Entry 1FL6 (X-ray diffraction, 2.80 A resolution); this record covers chains L and H.

# Chain L
Protein: Antibody germline precursor to 28B4
Source organism: Mus musculus
Notes: fragment: light chain (chains l and a); engineered mutation(s): S25F, P40S; antibody fragment or engineered binder
Sequence (217 residues; numbered 1 to 212; the number before each row is that of its first residue):
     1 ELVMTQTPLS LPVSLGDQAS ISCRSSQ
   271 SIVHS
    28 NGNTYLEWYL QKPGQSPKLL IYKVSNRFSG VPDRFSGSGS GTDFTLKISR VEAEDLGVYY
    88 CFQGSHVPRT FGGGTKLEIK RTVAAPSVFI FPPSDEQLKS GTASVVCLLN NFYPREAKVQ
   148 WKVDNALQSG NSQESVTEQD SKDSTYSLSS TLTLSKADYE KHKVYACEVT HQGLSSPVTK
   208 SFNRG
Disulfide bonds: Cys23-Cys88, Cys134-Cys194
Ligand contacts: AAH (1-[n-4'-nitrobenzyl-N-4'-carboxybutylamino]methylphosphonic acid): Asn28, Tyr32, Glu34, Gly91, Val94, Arg96, His274
What the authors report for this chain:
  - binding site for AAH: Tyr32, Glu34, Arg96
  - mutagenesis - S25F: unchanged binding to AAH

# Chain H
Protein: Antibody germline precursor to 28B4
Source organism: Homo sapiens
Notes: fragment: heavy chain (chains h and b); engineered mutation(s): V12G, M34F, S35N, V37A, N53K, S76G, D95W; antibody fragment or engineered binder
Sequence (219 residues; row label = number of the first residue in the row):
     1 QVQLVESGGG LVQPGGSLRL SCATSGFTFT DYYMSWVRQP PGKALEWLGF IR
   521 NKA
    53 NGYTTEYSAS VKGRFTISRD NSQSILYLQM
   821 NTL
    83 RAEDSATYYC ARDGSYAMDY WGQGTSVTVS SASTKGPSVF PLAPSSKSTS GGTAALGCLV
   143 KDYFPEPVTV SWNSGALTSG VHTFPAVLQS SGLYSLSSVV TVPSSSLGTQ TYICNVNHKP
   203 SNTKVDKKVE P
Disulfide bonds: Cys22-Cys92, Cys140-Cys196
Ligand contacts: AAH (1-[n-4'-nitrobenzyl-N-4'-carboxybutylamino]methylphosphonic acid): Tyr33, Phe50, Arg52, Asp95, Gly96, Tyr98, Ala99
What the authors report for this chain:
  - binding site for AAH: Tyr33, Arg52, Asp95, Ala99
  - conformationally variable residues (loop rearrangement): Asp95 to Ala99
  - mutagenesis - S35N/D95W, N53K/D95W, D95W (55-fold): increased binding to AAH
  - mutagenesis - S35N, N53K: unchanged binding to AAH

# Chain L / chain H interface
Pairs across the interface (64; chain L residue first):
  Glu34(L) - Ala99(H)
  Tyr36(L) - Ala99(H)
  Tyr36(L) - Met100(H)  hydrogen bond (side chain-backbone)
  Tyr36(L) - Trp103(H)  hydrophobic
  Gln38(L) - Gln39(H)  hydrogen bond
  Gln38(L) - Leu45(H)
  Gln38(L) - Tyr91(H)
  Ser43(L) - Tyr91(H)
  Ser43(L) - Gly104(H)  hydrogen bond (side chain-backbone)
  Ser43(L) - Gln105(H)
  Pro44(L) - Leu45(H)  hydrophobic
  Pro44(L) - Trp103(H)
  Lys45(L) - Trp103(H)
  Leu46(L) - Tyr98(H)
  Leu46(L) - Met100(H)
  Leu46(L) - Asp101(H)
  Tyr49(L) - Tyr98(H)
  Phe55(L) - Asp101(H)
  Tyr87(L) - Gln39(H)
  Tyr87(L) - Lys43(H)
  Tyr87(L) - Ala44(H)
  Tyr87(L) - Leu45(H)
  Phe89(L) - Trp47(H)
  Phe89(L) - Met100(H)  hydrophobic
  Val94(L) - Glu58(H)
  Pro95(L) - Trp47(H)  hydrophobic
  Arg96(L) - Trp47(H)
  Arg96(L) - Phe50(H)
  Phe98(L) - Val37(H)  hydrophobic
  Phe98(L) - Leu45(H)  hydrophobic
  Phe98(L) - Trp47(H)
  Phe98(L) - Trp103(H)  hydrophobic
  Gly100(L) - Ala44(H)
  Phe116(L) - Thr135(H)
  Phe116(L) - Ala137(H)  hydrophobic
  Ile117(L) - Ser127(H)  hydrogen bond (backbone-side chain)
  Phe118(L) - Leu124(H)
  Phe118(L) - Ala125(H)
  Phe118(L) - Ala137(H)
  Phe118(L) - Leu138(H)  hydrophobic
  Pro119(L) - Ser127(H)
  Ser121(L) - Phe122(H)
  Ser121(L) - Pro123(H)
  Glu123(L) - Phe122(H)
  Gln124(L) - Phe122(H)
  Gln124(L) - Lys143(H)
  Ser131(L) - Leu141(H)
  Leu135(L) - Phe166(H)  hydrophobic
  Asn137(L) - His164(H)
  Asn137(L) - Thr183(H)
  Asn138(L) - His164(H)  hydrogen bond
  Gln160(L) - Val169(H)
  Gln160(L) - Leu170(H)
  Glu161(L) - Val169(H)
  Ser162(L) - Phe166(H)
  Ser162(L) - Pro167(H)  hydrogen bond (side chain-backbone)
  Ser162(L) - Val169(H)
  Val163(L) - Pro167(H)
  Thr164(L) - Phe166(H)
  Ser174(L) - His164(H)  hydrogen bond
  Ser174(L) - Phe166(H)
  Leu175(L) - Phe166(H)
  Ser176(L) - Phe166(H)
  Lys207(L) - Thr131(H)
Other interface residues (no listed pair), chain L (39 interface residues in all): Gln42, Ser127, Val133
Other interface residues (no listed pair), chain H (43 interface residues in all): Glu46, Arg52, Tyr59, Ser97, Tyr102, Ala136, Thr165, Gln171, Ser179, Val181

# Summary
39 residues of chain L and 43 residues of chain H are in contact; the contacts include 7 hydrogen bonds. Polar
pairs include Tyr36(L)-Met100(H), Gln38(L)-Gln39(H) and Ser43(L)-Gly104(H). The paper reports a binding site
for AAH at Tyr32(L), Glu34(L) and Tyr33(H) among others; S35N/D95W, N53K/D95W and D95W of chain H increase
binding to AAH; 6 substitutions were tested in all.
Chain L is Antibody germline precursor to 28B4 (Mus musculus) and chain H is Antibody germline precursor to
28B4 (Homo sapiens); the structure, The hapten complexed germline precursor to sulfide oxidase catalytic
antibody 28B4, was determined by X-ray diffraction, deposited together with 1FL5.
